Entry 5FC4 (X-ray diffraction, 1.50 A resolution); this record covers chain A.

== Chain A ==
Protein: Induced myeloid leukemia cell differentiation protein Mcl-1
From: Homo sapiens
UniProt: Q07820 (MCL1_HUMAN); numbering as in UniProt (aligned over 172-320)
Chain sequence (150 residues; row label = number of the first residue in the row):
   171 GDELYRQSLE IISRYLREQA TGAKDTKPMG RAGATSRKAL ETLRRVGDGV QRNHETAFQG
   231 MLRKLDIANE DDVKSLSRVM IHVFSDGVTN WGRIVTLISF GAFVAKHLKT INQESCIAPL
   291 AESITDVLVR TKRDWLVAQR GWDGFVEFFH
Unresolved in the structure: 192-201
Differences from the reference sequence: expression tag (171); conflict A202 (Ser in Q07820), A238 (Lys in Q07820), A288 (Glu in Q07820), A308 (Lys in Q07820)
Small-molecule neighbours:
  - 5WK (2-[5-[1,1,2,2-tetrakis(fluoranyl)ethyl]-1H-pyrazol-3-yl]phenol): R215, V216, V220, G262, V265, T266, F318, F319, H320
  - 5WL (6-chloranyl-N-methylsulfonyl-3-(3-naphthalen-1-yloxypropyl)-1H-indole-2-carboxamide), molecule 1: H224, A227, F228, M231, L246, V249, M250, V253, G262, R263, T266, L267, F270, G271
  - 5WL, molecule 2: M231, K234, L235, R248, V249, H252, V253, D256, R263

== In short ==
Chain A binds compound 5WL and compound 5WK.
Chain A is Induced myeloid leukemia cell differentiation protein Mcl-1 (Homo sapiens); the structure, Mcl-1
complexed with small molecule inhibitor, was determined by X-ray diffraction together with 5FDO and 5FDR from
the same study.
